4ABO - chains F and I of the 9 polymer chains in the assembly; structure by electron microscopy, 8.60 A resolution (very low resolution: no residue pairs are listed; an interface is given only as per-side residue counts).

[Chain F]
Molecule: Tubulin alpha-1A chain
From: Sus scrofa
Notes: EC 3.6.5.6
Chain sequence (451 residues; row label = number of the first residue in the row):
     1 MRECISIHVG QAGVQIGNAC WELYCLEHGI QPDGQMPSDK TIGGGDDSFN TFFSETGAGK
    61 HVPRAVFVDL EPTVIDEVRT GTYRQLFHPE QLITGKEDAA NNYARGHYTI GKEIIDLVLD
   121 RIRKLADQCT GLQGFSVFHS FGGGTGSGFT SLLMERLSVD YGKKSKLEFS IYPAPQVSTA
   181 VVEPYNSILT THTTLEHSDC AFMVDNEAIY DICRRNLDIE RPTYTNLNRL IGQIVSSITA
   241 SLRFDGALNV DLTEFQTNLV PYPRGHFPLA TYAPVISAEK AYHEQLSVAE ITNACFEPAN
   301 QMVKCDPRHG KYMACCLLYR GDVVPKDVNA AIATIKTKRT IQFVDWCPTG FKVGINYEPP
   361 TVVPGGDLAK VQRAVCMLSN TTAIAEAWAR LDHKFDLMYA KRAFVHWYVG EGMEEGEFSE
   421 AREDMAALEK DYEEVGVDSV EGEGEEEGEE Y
Disordered / not traced: 1, 38-46, 441-451
Small-molecule neighbours: GTP (guanosine-5'-triphosphate): Gly10, Gln11, Ala12, Gln15, Ile16, Asp69, Glu71, Ala99, Ala100, Asn101, Ser140, Gly142, Gly143, Gly144, Thr145, Gly146, Ile171, Thr179, Glu183, Asn206, Tyr224, Leu227, Asn228

[Chain I]
Molecule: Microtubule integrity protein MAL3
From: Schizosaccharomyces pombe
Notes: fragment: calponin homology domain, residues 2-142
UniProt: Q10113 (MAL3_SCHPO); residues 2-142 here = UniProt positions 2-142
Chain sequence (145 residues; each row starts with the number of its first residue; numbers below 1 keep their minus sign (Gly-2 is residue -2)):
    -2 GAMGSESRQE LLAWINQVTS LGLTRIEDCG KGYAMIQIFD SIYQDIPLKK VNFECNNEYQ
    58 YINNWKVLQQ VFLKKGIDKV VDPERLSRCK MQDNLEFVQW AKRFWDQYYP GGDYDALARR
   118 GNRGPANTRV MNSSAGATGP SRRRQ
Disordered / not traced: -2 to 3, 122-142
Sequence notes: expression tag (-2 to 1)

[Interface between chain F and chain I]
At this resolution (9 A) residue pairs are not listed: 7 residues of chain F and 8 of chain I lie at the interface.

[Overview]
7 residues of chain F face 8 of chain I across their interface. Ligands of chain F: GTP.
Chain F is Tubulin alpha-1A chain (Sus scrofa) and chain I is Microtubule integrity protein MAL3
(Schizosaccharomyces pombe); the structure, Mal3 CH domain homology model and mammalian tubulin (2XRP) docked
into the 8.6-Angstrom cryo-EM map of ..., was determined by electron microscopy.
